Entry 2FKM (X-ray diffraction, 1.90 A resolution); this record covers chain X.

# Chain X
Protein: Phosphomannomutase/phosphoglucomutase
Source organism: Pseudomonas aeruginosa
Notes: EC 5.4.2.8
UniProtKB: P26276 (ALGC_PSEAE); residues 2-463 here correspond to UniProt positions 1-462 (UniProt number = residue number - 1)
Chain sequence (462 residues; numbered 2 to 463; the number before each row is that of its first residue):
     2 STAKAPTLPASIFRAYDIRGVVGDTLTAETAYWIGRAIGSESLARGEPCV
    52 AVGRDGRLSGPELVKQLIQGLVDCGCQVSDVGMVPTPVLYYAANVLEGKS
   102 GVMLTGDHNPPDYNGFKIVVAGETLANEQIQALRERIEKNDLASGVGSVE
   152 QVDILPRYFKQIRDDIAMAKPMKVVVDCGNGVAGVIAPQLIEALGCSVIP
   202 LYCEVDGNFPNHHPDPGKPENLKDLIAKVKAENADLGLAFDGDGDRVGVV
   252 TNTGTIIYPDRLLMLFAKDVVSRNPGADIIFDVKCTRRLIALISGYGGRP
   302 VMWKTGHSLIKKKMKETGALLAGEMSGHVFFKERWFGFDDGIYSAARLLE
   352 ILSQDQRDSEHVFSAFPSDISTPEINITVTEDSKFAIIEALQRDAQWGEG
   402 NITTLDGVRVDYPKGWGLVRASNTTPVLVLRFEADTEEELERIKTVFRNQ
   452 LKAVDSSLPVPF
Unresolved in the structure: 2-9
Sequence notes: engineered mutation Asp108 (Ser107 in P26276)
Metal / ion sites: Zn2+: Asp108, Asp242, Asp246
Small-molecule neighbours: 1,6-di-O-phosphono-alpha-D-glucopyranose (G16): Arg15, Tyr17, Asp18, Arg20, Asp108, His109, Lys118, Asp246, Arg247, Lys285, Thr306, Gly307, His308, Glu325, Ser327, His329, Arg421, Ala422, Ser423, Asn424, Thr425, Val430

# In short
Bound to chain X: 1,6-di-O-phosphono-alpha-D-glucopyranose. Asp108, Asp242 and Asp246 form the Zn2+ site.
Chain X is Phosphomannomutase/phosphoglucomutase (Pseudomonas aeruginosa); the structure, PMM/PGM S108D mutant
with alpha-d-glucose 1,6-bisphosphate bound, was determined by X-ray diffraction together with 2FKF from the
same study.
